9D66 - chains A and B of the 3 polymer chains in the assembly; structure by electron microscopy, 2.98 A resolution.

[Chain A (and B)]
Protein: Excitatory amino acid transporter 3
Source organism: Homo sapiens
Notes: chain B of this document is another copy of the same molecule, construct and numbering; everything in this record applies to it too
UniProt: P43005 (EAA3_HUMAN); residues 1-524 here = UniProt positions 1-524
Chain sequence (526 residues; numbered -1 to 524; the number before each row is that of its first residue; numbers below 1 keep their minus sign (Gly-1 is residue -1)):
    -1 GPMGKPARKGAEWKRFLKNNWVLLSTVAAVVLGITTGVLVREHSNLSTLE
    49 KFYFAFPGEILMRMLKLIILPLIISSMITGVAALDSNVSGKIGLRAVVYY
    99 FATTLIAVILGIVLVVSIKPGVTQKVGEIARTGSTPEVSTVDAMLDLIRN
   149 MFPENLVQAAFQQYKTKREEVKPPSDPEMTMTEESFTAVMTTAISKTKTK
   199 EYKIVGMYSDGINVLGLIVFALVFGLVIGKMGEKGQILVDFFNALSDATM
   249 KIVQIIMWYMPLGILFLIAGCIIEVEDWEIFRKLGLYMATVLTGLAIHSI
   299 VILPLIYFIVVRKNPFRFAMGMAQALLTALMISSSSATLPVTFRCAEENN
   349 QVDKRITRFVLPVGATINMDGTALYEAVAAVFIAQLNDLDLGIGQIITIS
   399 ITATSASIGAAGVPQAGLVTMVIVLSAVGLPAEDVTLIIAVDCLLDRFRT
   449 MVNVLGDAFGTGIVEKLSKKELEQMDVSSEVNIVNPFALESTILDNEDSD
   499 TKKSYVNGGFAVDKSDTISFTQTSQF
Disordered / not traced: -1 to 16, 120-136, 169-199, 471-524
Construct notes: expression tag (-1 to 0); engineered mutation Ala9 (Cys in P43005), Ala100 (Cys in P43005), Ala158 (Cys in P43005), Thr178 (Asn in P43005), Thr195 (Asn in P43005), Ala219 (Cys in P43005), Trp256 (Cys in P43005), Cys269 (Lys in P43005), Cys441 (Trp in P43005)
Metal / ion sites: Na+ site 1: Tyr98, Thr101, Thr102, Asn366, Asp368; Na+ site 2: Gly362, Asn366, Asn451, Asp455; Na+ site 3: Thr364, Ser405, Ile406, Ala408; Hg2+ near Cys441 (its only coordinating residue here)
Small-molecule neighbours: aspartic acid (ASP): Ser331, Ser332, Ser333, Met367, Thr370, Ala408, Ala409, Gly410, Val411, Pro412, Gln413, Ala414, Gly415, Asp444, Arg447, Thr448, Asn451
UniProt features mapped onto this chain:
  - binding site (Na(+)): Tyr98, Thr101, Thr102, Gly362, Thr364, Asn366, Asp368, Ser405, Ile406, Ala408, Asn451, Asp455
  - binding site (L-aspartate): Ser331, Ser333, Thr370, Val411, Arg447, Thr448, Asn451
  - modified residue (Phosphoserine): Ser517, Ser522
  - glycosylation: Asn43 (N-linked (GlcNAc...) asparagine)
Reported in the primary citation:
  - binding site for aspartic acid: Asp444, Arg447, Asn451
  - conformationally variable residues (side-chain flip): Arg447
  - specificity-determining residues: Asp444, Asn451 (proposed by the authors, not directly observed)
  - specificity-determining residues: Arg447 (by similarity / conservation)
  - mutagenesis - R447C: abolished binding to acidic amino acids (citing earlier work)

[Interface between chain A and chain B]
Residue-residue contacts (60; chain A residue first):
  Thr46(A) with Tyr200(B)
  Leu47(A) with Arg166(B); Tyr200(B); Ile202(B), hydrophobic
  Phe50(A) with Arg147(B); Ile202(B), hydrophobic
  Tyr51(A) with Asp140(B), hydrogen bond; Leu143(B), hydrophobic; Arg166(B), hydrogen bond; Ile202(B)
  Phe54(A) with Leu143(B), hydrophobic; Ile146(B), hydrophobic; Arg147(B)
  Glu57(A) with Arg147(B), salt bridge
  Ile58(A) with Ile146(B), hydrophobic; Phe150(B), hydrophobic
  Arg61(A) with Arg147(B), hydrogen bond (side chain-backbone); Phe150(B), hydrogen bond (side chain-backbone); Pro151(B); Glu152(B), salt bridge; Tyr162(B); Tyr206(B)
  Met62(A) with Phe150(B), hydrophobic
  Lys64(A) with Glu152(B), salt bridge
  Leu65(A) with Pro151(B); Glu152(B); Leu154(B), hydrophobic
  Leu68(A) with Asn153(B); Val155(B), hydrophobic
  Pro69(A) with Leu154(B), hydrophobic
  Val155(A) with Val155(B)
  Ala158(A) with Asn153(B), hydrogen bond (backbone-side chain); Val155(B), hydrophobic
  Phe159(A) with Asn153(B); Gln156(B); Phe159(B), hydrophobic
  Asp208(A) with Gln156(B), hydrogen bond
  Ile235(A) with Ile235(B)
  Asp238(A) with Ile235(B)
  Phe239(A) with Ile235(B); Leu236(B), hydrophobic; Phe239(B), hydrophobic
  Ala242(A) with Met229(B); Lys232(B); Ile235(B), hydrophobic; Leu236(B), hydrophobic
  Leu243(A) with Phe222(B), hydrophobic; Leu236(B)
  Asp245(A) with Met229(B); Lys232(B), salt bridge
  Ala246(A) with Phe222(B), hydrophobic; Val225(B); Met229(B)
  Lys249(A) with Val225(B); Met229(B); Lys232(B)
  Ile250(A) with Phe218(B), hydrophobic; Phe222(B), hydrophobic; Val225(B), hydrophobic
  Ile253(A) with Val225(B), hydrophobic
Other interface residues (no listed pair), chain A (28 interface residues in all): Ile66
Other interface residues (no listed pair), chain B (29 interface residues in all): Val139, Val221, Lys228, Gly233

[Overview]
The interface between chain A and chain B involves 28 residues on one side and 29 on the other, with 6
hydrogen bonds and 4 salt bridges. Polar pairs include Glu57(A)-Arg147(B), Arg61(A)-Glu152(B) and
Lys64(A)-Glu152(B). From the paper: a binding site for aspartic acid at Asp444(A), Arg447(A) and Asn451(A);
R447C of chain A abolishes binding to acidic amino acids.
Chain A and chain B are both Excitatory amino acid transporter 3 (Homo sapiens); the structure, Human
excitatory amino acid transporter 3 (EAAT3) with bound L-Aspartate in an intermediate outward facing state,
was determined by electron microscopy together with 9D67, 9D68, 9D69 and 9D6A from the same study.
